Entry 3AY4 (X-ray diffraction, 2.20 A resolution); this record covers chains A and C of the 3 polymer chains in the assembly.

[Chain A]
Molecule: Ig gamma-1 chain C region
From: Homo sapiens
Notes: fragment: Fc fragment
UniProtKB: P01857 (IGHG1_HUMAN); residues 225-447 here correspond to UniProt positions 108-330 (UniProt number = residue number - 117)
Chain sequence (223 residues; each row starts with the number of its first residue):
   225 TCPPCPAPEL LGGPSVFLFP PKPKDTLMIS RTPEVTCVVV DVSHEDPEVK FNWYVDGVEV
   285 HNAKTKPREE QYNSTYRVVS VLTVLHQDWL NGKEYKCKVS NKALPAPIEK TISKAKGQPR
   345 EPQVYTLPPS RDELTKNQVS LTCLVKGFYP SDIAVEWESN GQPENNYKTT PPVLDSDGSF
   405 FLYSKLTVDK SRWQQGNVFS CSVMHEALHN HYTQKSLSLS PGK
Unresolved in the structure: 225-228, 444-447
Swiss-Prot annotation at these positions:
  - glycosylation: Asn297 (N-linked (GlcNAc...) (complex) asparagine)
Cystine bridges: Cys261-Cys321, Cys367-Cys425
Covalent attachments: glycan linked to Asn297
Reported in the primary citation:
  - post-translational modification sites: Asn297
  - binding site for alpha-D-mannopyranose: Tyr296
  - binding site for N-acetylglucosamine: Arg301
  - mutagenesis - Y296A: decreased binding to Low affinity immunoglobulin gamma Fc region receptor III-A (chain C)

[Chain C]
Molecule: Low affinity immunoglobulin gamma Fc region receptor III-A
From: Homo sapiens
Notes: fragment: Extracellular domain
UniProtKB: P08637 (FCG3A_HUMAN); residues 3-175 here correspond to UniProt positions 21-193 (UniProt number = residue number + 18)
Chain sequence (179 residues; numbered 3 to 181; the number before each row is that of its first residue):
     3 EDLPKAVVFL EPQWYRVLEK DSVTLKCQGA YSPEDQSTQW FHNESLISSQ ASSYFIDAAT
    63 VDDSGEYRCQ TQLSTLSDPV QLEVHIGWLL LQAPRWVFKE EDPIHLRCHS WKNTALHKVT
   123 YLQNGKGRKY FHHNSDFYIP KATLKDSGSY FCRGLVGSKN VSSETVQITI TQGHHHHHH
Unresolved in the structure: 3-4, 31-40, 175-181
Construct notes: engineered mutation Gln38 (Asn56 in P08637), Gln74 (Asn92 in P08637), Gln169 (Asn187 in P08637); expression tag (176-181)
Swiss-Prot annotation at these positions:
  - glycosylation (N-linked (GlcNAc...) asparagine): Asn45, Asn162
Cystine bridges: Cys29-Cys71, Cys110-Cys154
Covalent attachments: N-acetylglucosamine (NAG) linked to Asn45; glycan linked to Asn162
Reported in the primary citation:
  - post-translational modification sites: Asn45, Asn162
  - binding site for N-acetylglucosamine: Lys120, Thr122, Tyr132, Arg155

[How chain A and chain C interact]
Contacting residue pairs (25; chain A residue first):
  Leu235(A) - His119(C)
  Leu235(A) - His135(C)
  Leu235(A) - Gly159(C)
  Gly236(A) - His119(C)
  Gly236(A) - His134(C)
  Gly236(A) - His135(C)
  Gly237(A) - Lys120(C)  hydrogen bond (backbone-side chain)
  Gly237(A) - His134(C)
  Pro238(A) - His134(C)
  Ser239(A) - Lys120(C)  hydrogen bond
  Asp265(A) - Lys120(C)  salt bridge
  Asp265(A) - Tyr132(C)
  Asp265(A) - His134(C)  hydrogen bond (backbone-side chain)
  Ser267(A) - His134(C)
  Glu269(A) - Lys131(C)  salt bridge
  Tyr296(A) - Lys128(C)  hydrogen bond (backbone-side chain)
  Tyr296(A) - Gly129(C)
  Asn297(A) - Thr122(C)
  Asn297(A) - Gly129(C)
  Ser298(A) - Gly129(C)
  Ser298(A) - Arg130(C)
  Ser298(A) - Lys131(C)
  Ser298(A) - Tyr132(C)
  Thr299(A) - Tyr132(C)
  Ala327(A) - His134(C)
Interface residues without a listed pair, chain C (13 interface residues in all): Gly127, Arg155
The authors on this interface:
  - pairs named by the authors: Gly236(A)-His134(C), Gly237(A)-Tyr132(C), Ser239(A)-Lys120(C), Asp265(A)-Tyr132(C), Asp265(A)-His134(C), Asp265(A)-Lys120(C), Ser267(A)-Tyr132(C), Glu269(A)-Tyr132(C), Glu269(A)-Lys131(C), Tyr296(A)-Lys128(C), Ser298(A)-Tyr132(C), Thr299(A)-Tyr132(C), Ala327(A)-His134(C), His119(C)-Leu235(A), His119(C)-Gly236(A), Lys120(C)-Gly237(A), Lys120(C)-Pro238(A), Thr122(C)-Asn297(A), Gly127(C)-Tyr296(A), Gly129(C)-Tyr296(A), Gly129(C)-Asn297(A), Gly129(C)-Ser298(A), Arg130(C)-Ser298(A), Lys131(C)-Ser298(A), His134(C)-Gly237(A), His134(C)-Pro238(A), His134(C)-Val266(A), His134(C)-Ser267(A), His135(C)-Leu235(A), His135(C)-Gly236(A), Arg155(C)-Asn297(A), Gly159(C)-Leu235(A)

[In short]
Chain A and chain C each contribute 13 residues to their interface; the contacts include 4 hydrogen bonds and
2 salt bridges. Polar pairs include Asp265(A)-Lys120(C), Glu269(A)-Lys131(C) and Gly237(A)-Lys120(C). The
authors report contacts between Gly236(A) and His134(C), Gly237(A) and Tyr132(C) and Ser239(A) and Lys120(C)
among others. From the paper: a binding site for N-acetylglucosamine at Arg301(A) and Lys120(C) among others;
Y296A of chain A reduces binding to Low affinity immunoglobulin gamma Fc region receptor III-A (chain C).
Chain A is Ig gamma-1 chain C region and chain C is Low affinity immunoglobulin gamma Fc region receptor
III-A, both from Homo sapiens; the structure, Crystal structure of nonfucosylated Fc complexed with
bis-glycosylated soluble form of Fc gamma receptor IIIa, was determined by X-ray diffraction.
